Entry 9KUE (X-ray diffraction, 1.99 A resolution); this record covers chains B and F of the 6 polymer chains in the assembly.

# Chain B
Protein: Dibilinoxanthinin (DBXN)
From: Tettigonia cantans
Amino-acid sequence (67 residues; row label = number of the first residue in the row):
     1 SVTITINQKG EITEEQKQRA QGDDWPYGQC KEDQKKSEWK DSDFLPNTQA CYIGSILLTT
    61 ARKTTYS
Cystine bridges: C30-C51
Residues lining bound ligands:
  - A1L6M (3-[5-[(Z)-(3-ethyl-4-methyl-5-oxidanylidene-pyrrol-2-ylidene)methyl]-2-[(Z)-[4-(hydroxymethyl)-3-(3-hydroxy-3-oxopropyl)-5-[(Z)-[3-methyl-5-oxidanylidene-4-[(1S,4E,8Z)-5,9,13-trimethyl-1-oxidanyl-tetradeca-4,8,12-trienyl]pyrrol-2-ylidene]methyl]pyrrol-2-ylidene]methyl]-4-methyl-1H-pyrrol-3-yl]propanoic acid): N47, T48, Q49, Y52
  - lutein (LUT; (3r,3'r,6s)-4,5-didehydro-5,6-dihydro-beta,beta-carotene-3,3'-diol): I6, Q8, Y66

# Chain F
Protein: Dibilinoxanthinin (DBXN)
From: Tettigonia cantans
Amino-acid sequence (172 residues; each row starts with the number of its first residue):
     1 GASSVDDYNP AFDNTHYSRF HLLIETNGIT KPCIVSTENV YTPDNATVPH KQGSDYVLVA
    61 GLAGDPNRFS AYTRSQGGSK PLVVKLVNDG VTLELTRDGA SINGKAVSVE KGVQYPQDDP
   121 NYAIRVWKSG DLVMAYSRRT AVYAYYTGTA VDVEQPVTYR GRATGLCGNL NG
Unresolved in the structure: 1-3, 172
Cystine bridges: C33-C167
Residues lining bound ligands:
  - A1L6M (3-[5-[(Z)-(3-ethyl-4-methyl-5-oxidanylidene-pyrrol-2-ylidene)methyl]-2-[(Z)-[4-(hydroxymethyl)-3-(3-hydroxy-3-oxopropyl)-5-[(Z)-[3-methyl-5-oxidanylidene-4-[(1S,4E,8Z)-5,9,13-trimethyl-1-oxidanyl-tetradeca-4,8,12-trienyl]pyrrol-2-ylidene]methyl]pyrrol-2-ylidene]methyl]-4-methyl-1H-pyrrol-3-yl]propanoic acid): Y17, S18, F20, H21, I24, E25, I29, T30, P32, I34, L132, M134, Y136, R138, A141, Y143, Y145, D152, E154, P156, T158
  - lutein (LUT; (3r,3'r,6s)-4,5-didehydro-5,6-dihydro-beta,beta-carotene-3,3'-diol): N27, G28, I29
  - diundecyl phosphatidyl choline (PLC), molecule 1: P10, D13, N14, T15, H16, Y17, S18, R19, F20, L23
  - diundecyl phosphatidyl choline (PLC), molecule 2: F20, I24, Y136, R138
  - diundecyl phosphatidyl choline (PLC), molecule 3: L23, N27, I29

# Interface between chain B and chain F
Contacting residue pairs - 5 pairs, chain B then chain F:
  I4(B) - V157(F)
  I4(B) - T158(F)
  I4(B) - R160(F)
  I6(B) - R160(F)
  R62(B) - D7(F)  salt bridge
Other interface residues (no listed pair), chain B (4 interface residues in all): Y66
Other interface residues (no listed pair), chain F (6 interface residues in all): T26, N27

# Summary
Chain B and chain F form an interface of 4 and 6 residues respectively, with 1 salt bridge. The salt-bridged
pair is R62(B)-D7(F). Lutein is bound between chain B and chain F. Chain B binds compound A1L6M.
Here chain B is Dibilinoxanthinin (DBXN) and chain F is Dibilinoxanthinin (DBXN), both from Tettigonia
cantans. Entry 9KUE (Crystal structure of the soluble green pigment protein from Tettigonia cantans) was
determined by X-ray diffraction.
